7CH8 - chains I and J of the 12 polymer chains in the assembly; structure by electron microscopy, 3.90 A resolution.

Chain I (and J):
Protein: Probable ATP-binding component of ABC transporter
Organism: Pseudomonas aeruginosa (strain ATCC 15692 / DSM 22644 / CIP 104116 / JCM 14847 / LMG 12228 / 1C / PRS 101 / PAO1)
Notes: chain J of this document is another copy of the same molecule, construct and numbering; everything in this record applies to it too
UniProtKB: Q9HVW1 (Q9HVW1_PSEAE); residues 1-269 here = UniProt positions 1-269
Chain sequence (269 residues; numbered 1 to 269; the number before each row is that of its first residue):
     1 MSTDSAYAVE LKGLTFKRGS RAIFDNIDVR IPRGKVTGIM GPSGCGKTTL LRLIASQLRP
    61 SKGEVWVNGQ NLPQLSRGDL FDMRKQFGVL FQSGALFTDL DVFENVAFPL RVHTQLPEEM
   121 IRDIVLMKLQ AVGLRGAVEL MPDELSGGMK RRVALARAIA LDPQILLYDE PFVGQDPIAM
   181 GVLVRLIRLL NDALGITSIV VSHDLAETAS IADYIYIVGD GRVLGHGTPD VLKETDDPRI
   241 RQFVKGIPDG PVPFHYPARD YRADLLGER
Disordered / not traced: 1-5, 42, 171, 176, 268-269 (chain J: 1-5, 176, 268-269)
Bound ions: Mg2+: Thr48 (together with ADP metavanadate)
Ligand contacts: ADP metavanadate (AD9): Arg18, Arg21, Ile23, Ser43, Gly44, Gly46, Lys47, Thr48, Thr49, Arg52, His203

Interface between chain I and chain J:
Contacting residue pairs (55):
  Arg122(I) with Asp264(J), salt bridge; Leu265(J); Gly267(J)
  Leu126(I) with Asp264(J)
  Gln130(I) with His255(J)
  Val132(I) with Phe254(J)
  Gly133(I) with Phe254(J); His255(J); Tyr256(J), hydrogen bond (backbone-backbone)
  Gly136(I) with Tyr256(J); Pro257(J); Ala258(J)
  Ala137(I) with Tyr256(J)
  Arg152(I) with Phe254(J), hydrogen bond (side chain-backbone)
  Gly174(I) with Val173(J); His203(J), hydrogen bond (backbone-side chain)
  Gln175(I) with His203(J), hydrogen bond (backbone-side chain)
  Pro177(I) with His203(J); Phe243(J), hydrophobic
  Ile178(I) with Gln242(J); Phe243(J), hydrophobic; Val252(J), hydrophobic
  Gly181(I) with Pro248(J)
  Val182(I) with Pro248(J), hydrophobic; Phe254(J), hydrophobic
  Arg185(I) with Pro248(J); Phe254(J)
  His203(I) with Gln175(J); Pro177(J)
  Gln242(I) with Ile178(J)
  Phe243(I) with Pro177(J); Ile178(J), hydrophobic
  Pro248(I) with Gly181(J); Val182(J), hydrophobic; Arg185(J)
  Phe254(I) with Val132(J); Gly133(J); Arg152(J), hydrogen bond (backbone-side chain); Val182(J), hydrophobic; Arg185(J)
  His255(I) with Gln130(J), hydrogen bond; Gly133(J)
  Tyr256(I) with Gly133(J), hydrogen bond (backbone-backbone); Gly136(J); Ala137(J); Met149(J), hydrophobic
  Ala258(I) with Arg135(J); Gly136(J)
  Asp260(I) with Arg135(J), hydrogen bond (backbone-side chain)
  Tyr261(I) with Arg135(J)
  Asp264(I) with Arg122(J), salt bridge; Leu126(J); Arg135(J), salt bridge
  Leu265(I) with Leu126(J), hydrophobic; Arg135(J)
Interface residues without a listed pair, chain I (41 interface residues in all): Met40, Asp123, Ala131, Leu134, Arg135, Met149, Val173, Asp204, Leu205, Lys245, Gly246, Val252, Pro257, Gly267
Interface residues without a listed pair, chain J (38 interface residues in all): Gly41, Asp123, Ala131, Leu140, Glu170, Gly174, Asp204, Gly246

Overview:
41 residues of chain I and 38 residues of chain J are in contact, with 8 hydrogen bonds and 3 salt bridges.
Among the polar pairs are Arg122(I)-Asp264(J), Asp264(I)-Arg135(J) and Arg152(I)-Phe254(J). Bound to chain I:
ADP metavanadate.
Both chains are Probable ATP-binding component of ABC transporter (Pseudomonas aeruginosa (strain ATCC 15692 /
DSM 22644 / CIP 104116 / JCM 14847 / LMG 12228 / 1C / PRS 101 / PAO1)). Entry 7CH8 (Cryo-EM structure of
P.aeruginosa MlaFEBD with ADP-V) was determined by electron microscopy (same publication as 7CH9, 7CH6, 7CH7
and 7CHA).
